PDB entry 2XY7 | X-ray diffraction, 3.05 A resolution | chains A and C of the 3 polymer chains in the assembly

[Chain A]
Molecule: DNA polymerase I
Source organism: Geobacillus stearothermophilus
Notes: EC 2.7.7.7
UniProt: E1C9K5 (E1C9K5_BACST); residues 297-876 here correspond to UniProt positions 1-580 (UniProt number = residue number - 296)
Amino-acid sequence (580 residues; each row starts with the number of its first residue):
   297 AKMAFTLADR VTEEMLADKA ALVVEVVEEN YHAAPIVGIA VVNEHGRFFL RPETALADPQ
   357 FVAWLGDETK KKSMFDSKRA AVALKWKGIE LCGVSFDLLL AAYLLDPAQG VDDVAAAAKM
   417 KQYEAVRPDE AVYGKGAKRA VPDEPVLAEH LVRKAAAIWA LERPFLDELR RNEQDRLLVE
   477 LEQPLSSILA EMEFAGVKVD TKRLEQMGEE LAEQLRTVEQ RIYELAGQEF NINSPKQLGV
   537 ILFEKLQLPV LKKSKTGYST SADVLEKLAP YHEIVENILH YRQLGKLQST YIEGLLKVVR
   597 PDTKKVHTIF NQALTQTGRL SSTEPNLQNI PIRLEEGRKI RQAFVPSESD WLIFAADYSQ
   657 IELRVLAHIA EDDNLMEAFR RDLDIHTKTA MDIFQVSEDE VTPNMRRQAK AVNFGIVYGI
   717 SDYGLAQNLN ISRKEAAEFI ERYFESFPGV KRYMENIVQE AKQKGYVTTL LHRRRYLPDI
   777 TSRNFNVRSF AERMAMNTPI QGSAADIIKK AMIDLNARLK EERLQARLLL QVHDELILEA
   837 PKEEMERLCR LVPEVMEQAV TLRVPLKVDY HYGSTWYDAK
Sequence notes: engineered mutation Ala329 (Asp33 in E1C9K5)

[Chain C]
Molecule: 11-nt DNA strand
Sequence (11 nucleotides; numbered 3 to 13; the number before each row is that of its first residue):
     3 XCGAGTCAGG C
Modified residues: SAY ([(2R,3S,5R)-3-hydroxy-5-(3-hydroxy-4-methanoyl-phenyl)oxolan-2-yl]methyl dihydrogen phosphate) at position 3

[Interface between chain A and chain C]
Contacting residue pairs (37; chain A residue first):
  Asn527(A) - DG11(C)  hydrogen bond to the phosphate
  Asn529(A) - DA10(C)  phosphate contact
  Asn529(A) - DG11(C)  phosphate contact
  Ser530(A) - DG11(C)  hydrogen bond to the phosphate
  Ser530(A) - DG12(C)  hydrogen bond to the phosphate
  Lys582(A) - DT8(C)  hydrogen bond to the base
  Ser585(A) - DC9(C)  sugar contact
  Thr586(A) - DC9(C)  sugar contact
  Gly590(A) - DC9(C)  phosphate contact
  Lys593(A) - DC9(C)  salt bridge to the phosphate
  Leu610(A) - DA6(C)  phosphate contact
  Leu610(A) - DG7(C)  phosphate contact
  Thr611(A) - DA6(C)  phosphate contact
  Gln612(A) - DA6(C)  hydrogen bond to the phosphate
  Arg615(A) - DG5(C)  base contact
  Ser617(A) - DA6(C)  hydrogen bond to the phosphate
  Ser617(A) - DG7(C)  phosphate contact
  Ser618(A) - DG7(C)  sugar contact
  Thr619(A) - DG7(C)  sugar contact
  Thr619(A) - DT8(C)  phosphate contact
  Glu620(A) - DT8(C)  hydrogen bond to the phosphate
  Asn622(A) - DG7(C)  hydrogen bond to the sugar
  Ala707(A) - SAY_3(C)
  Gly711(A) - SAY_3(C)
  Tyr714(A) - DC4(C)  stacking on the base
  Gly715(A) - SAY_3(C)
  Ser717(A) - SAY_3(C)
  Gly720(A) - SAY_3(C)
  Leu721(A) - SAY_3(C)
  Asn724(A) - SAY_3(C)
  Arg771(A) - DG5(C)  salt bridge to the phosphate
  Phe786(A) - DC4(C)  phosphate contact
  Phe786(A) - DG5(C)  phosphate contact
  Arg789(A) - DC4(C)  salt bridge to the phosphate
  Met790(A) - DG5(C)  phosphate contact
  Gln797(A) - DC4(C)  base contact
  Gln797(A) - DG5(C)  sugar contact
Other interface residues (no listed pair), chain A (36 interface residues in all): Pro531, Gln533, Thr613, Asn625, Phe710, Asn793

[Summary]
Chain A and chain C form an interface of 36 and 10 residues respectively; the contacts include 8 hydrogen
bonds, 3 salt bridges and 1 aromatic stacking contact. Among the polar pairs are Lys582(A)-DT8(C),
Asn622(A)-DG7(C) and Asn527(A)-DG11(C).
Chain A is DNA polymerase I (Geobacillus stearothermophilus) and chain C is an 11-nt DNA strand; the
structure, Crystal structure of a salicylic aldehyde base in the pre-insertion site of fragment DNA polymerase
I ..., was determined by X-ray diffraction together with 2XY5 and 2XY6 from the same study.
